3UTG - chains A and C of the 4 polymer chains in the assembly; structure by X-ray diffraction, 2.25 A resolution.

# Chain A (and C)
Name: UDP-galactopyranose mutase
Source organism: Aspergillus fumigatus
Notes: EC 5.4.99.9; chain C of this document is another copy of the same molecule, construct and numbering; everything in this record applies to it too
Reference sequence: Q4W1X2 (Q4W1X2_ASPFM); residues 1-510 here = UniProt positions 1-510
Sequence (513 residues; numbered -2 to 510; the number before each row is that of its first residue; numbers below 1 keep their minus sign (Ala-2 is residue -2)):
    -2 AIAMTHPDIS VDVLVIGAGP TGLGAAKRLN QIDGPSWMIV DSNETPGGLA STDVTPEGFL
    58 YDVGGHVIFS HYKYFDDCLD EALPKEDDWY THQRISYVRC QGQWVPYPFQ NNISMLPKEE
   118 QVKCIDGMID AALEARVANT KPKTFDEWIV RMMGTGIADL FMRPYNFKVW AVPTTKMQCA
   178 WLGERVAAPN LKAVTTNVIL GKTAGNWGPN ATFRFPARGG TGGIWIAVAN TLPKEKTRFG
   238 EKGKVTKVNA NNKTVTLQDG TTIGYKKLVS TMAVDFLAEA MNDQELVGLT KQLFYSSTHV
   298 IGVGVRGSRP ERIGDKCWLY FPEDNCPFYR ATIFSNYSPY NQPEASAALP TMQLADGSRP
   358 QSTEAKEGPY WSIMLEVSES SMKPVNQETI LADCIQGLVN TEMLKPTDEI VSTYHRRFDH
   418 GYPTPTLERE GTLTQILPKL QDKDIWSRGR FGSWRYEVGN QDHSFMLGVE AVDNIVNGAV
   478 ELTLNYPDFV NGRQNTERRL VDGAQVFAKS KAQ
Not modelled in the structure: -2 to 2, 508-510 (chain C: -2 to 2, 507-510)
Construct notes: expression tag (-2 to 0); engineered mutation Ala344 (Lys in Q4W1X2), Ala345 (Lys in Q4W1X2)
Residues lining bound ligands:
  - dihydroflavine-adenine dinucleotide (FDA): Ile13, Gly14, Ala15, Gly16, Pro17, Thr18, Gly19, Val37, Asp38, Ser39, Asn40, Gly44, Gly45, Leu46, Ala47, Val60, Gly61, Gly62, His63, Val64, Phe66, Gly240, Lys241, Val242, Thr268, Met269, Thr295, Tyr326, Arg327, Glu373, Gly418, Tyr419, Gly446, Arg447, Gly456, Asn457, Gln458, Asp459, Ser461
  - UDP (uridine-5'-diphosphate): Val95, Tyr104, Pro105, Phe106, Gln107, Phe142, Phe158, Met159, Tyr162, Asn163, Val166, Trp167, Trp178, Arg182, Val183, Ala184, Tyr317, Arg327, Tyr419, Tyr453
Swiss-Prot annotation at these positions:
  - binding site (FAD): Thr18, Asp38, Leu46, Gly61, His63, Val242, Arg327, Arg447, Gly456, Asn457, Gln458, Ser461
  - binding site (UDP-alpha-D-galactose): Gly61, Gly62, Tyr104, Gln107, Met159, Tyr162, Asn163, Trp167, Arg182, Asn207, Tyr317, Arg327, Tyr419, Tyr453, Asn457
  - binding site (NADH): His68, Arg91, Ser93, Tyr419, Arg447, Asn457
  - binding site (NADPH): His68, Arg91, Ser93, Tyr104, Asn203, Trp315, Tyr317, Tyr419, Arg447, Asn457, His460
  - mutagenesis: Phe66 (F66A: Lowers the catalytic efficiency), Arg91 (R91A: Lowers the catalytic efficiency by a factor of 125), Ser93 (S93A: Lowers the catalytic efficiency by a factor of 14), Tyr104 (Y104A: Lowers the catalytic efficiency), Gln107 (Q107A: Lowers the catalytic efficiency), Arg182 (R182A: Lowers the UDP-galactopyranose binding; R182K: Lowers the catalytic efficiency), Asn207 (N207A: Lowers the catalytic efficiency), Tyr317 (Y317A: Lowers the catalytic efficiency), Arg327 (R327A: Abolishes the catalytic activity; R327K: Lowers the catalytic efficiency), Arg447 (R447A: Lowers the catalytic efficiency by a factor of 2000)
What the authors report for this chain:
  - conformationally variable residues (loop rearrangement, side-chain flip): Phe66, Arg91, Tyr104 to Gln107, Ile146 to Pro161, Leu179 to Asn187, Asn203 to Thr209
  - binding site for UDP: Phe106, Gln107, Asn163, Trp167, Tyr317, Arg327, Tyr453
  - contacts within the chain: His68-Glu181, Arg182-Asn457
  - mutagenesis - K344A/K345A: unchanged catalytic activity

# Interface between chain A and chain C
Pairs across the interface (47; chain A residue first):
  Asp9(A) - Phe504(C)
  Arg25(A) - Asn474(C)  hydrogen bond (side chain-backbone)
  Pro32(A) - Phe504(C)  hydrophobic
  Arg133(A) - Val134(C)  hydrogen bond (side chain-backbone)
  Arg133(A) - Asn136(C)
  Val134(A) - Arg133(C)  hydrogen bond (backbone-side chain)
  Asn136(A) - Arg133(C)
  Lys263(A) - Phe504(C)
  Lys264(A) - Phe504(C)
  Asn471(A) - Glu494(C)
  Ile472(A) - Gly500(C)
  Ile472(A) - Phe504(C)  hydrophobic
  Val473(A) - Asp499(C)
  Val473(A) - Gly500(C)  hydrogen bond (backbone-backbone)
  Val473(A) - Ala501(C)  hydrogen bond (backbone-backbone)
  Asn474(A) - Arg25(C)  hydrogen bond (backbone-side chain)
  Asn474(A) - Asp499(C)
  Gly475(A) - Glu494(C)
  Gly475(A) - Arg495(C)  hydrogen bond (backbone-backbone)
  Gly475(A) - Asp499(C)
  Ala476(A) - Glu494(C)
  Val477(A) - Leu479(C)  hydrophobic
  Val477(A) - Arg490(C)
  Val477(A) - Glu494(C)
  Leu479(A) - Phe486(C)  hydrophobic
  Tyr483(A) - Phe486(C)  hydrophobic
  Tyr483(A) - Arg490(C)  hydrogen bond
  Phe486(A) - Leu479(C)  hydrophobic
  Phe486(A) - Tyr483(C)  hydrophobic
  Arg490(A) - Val477(C)
  Arg490(A) - Tyr483(C)  hydrogen bond
  Glu494(A) - Asn471(C)
  Glu494(A) - Gly475(C)
  Glu494(A) - Ala476(C)
  Glu494(A) - Val477(C)
  Arg495(A) - Gly475(C)  hydrogen bond (backbone-backbone)
  Asp499(A) - Val473(C)
  Asp499(A) - Asn474(C)
  Asp499(A) - Gly475(C)
  Gly500(A) - Ile472(C)
  Gly500(A) - Val473(C)  hydrogen bond (backbone-backbone)
  Ala501(A) - Val473(C)  hydrogen bond (backbone-backbone)
  Phe504(A) - Asp9(C)
  Phe504(A) - Pro32(C)  hydrophobic
  Phe504(A) - Lys263(C)
  Phe504(A) - Lys264(C)
  Phe504(A) - Ile472(C)  hydrophobic
Also at the interface, not in a pair above, chain A (28 interface residues in all): Val10, Ala135, Asp470
Also at the interface, not in a pair above, chain C (28 interface residues in all): Val10, Ala135, Asp470

# Summary
Chain A and chain C each contribute 28 residues to their interface; the contacts include 12 hydrogen bonds.
Among the polar pairs are Arg25(A)-Asn474(C), Arg133(A)-Val134(C) and Tyr483(A)-Arg490(C). The paper reports a
binding site for UDP at Phe106(A), Gln107(A) and Asn163(A) among others; K344A/K345A of chain A leave
catalytic activity unchanged.
Chain A and chain C are both UDP-galactopyranose mutase (Aspergillus fumigatus); the structure, Crystal
structure of Aspergillus fumigatus UDP galactopyranose mutase complexed with UDP in reduced state, was
determined by X-ray diffraction (same publication as 3UTE, 3UTF and 3UTH).
